Entry 6MCT (X-ray diffraction, 1.90 A resolution); this record covers chains A and B of the 5 polymer chains in the assembly.

== Chain A (and B) ==
Protein: mini-eVgL membrane protein
Notes: chain B of this document is another copy of the same molecule, construct and numbering; everything in this record applies to it too
Sequence (27 residues; each row starts with the number of its first residue):
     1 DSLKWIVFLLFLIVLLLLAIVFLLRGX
Modified positions: NH2 (amino group) at position 27
From the paper describing this entry:
  - self-association interface (contacts with another copy of this molecule): Ile6, Ile13, Ile20 (by similarity / conservation)

== How chain A and chain B interact ==
Residue-residue contacts (23):
  Leu3(A) - Ile6(B)  hydrophobic
  Ile6(A) - Ile6(B)  hydrophobic
  Val7(A) - Ser2(B)
  Val7(A) - Ile6(B)  hydrophobic
  Val7(A) - Leu9(B)
  Leu10(A) - Ile6(B)  hydrophobic
  Leu10(A) - Leu9(B)  hydrophobic
  Leu10(A) - Leu10(B)  hydrophobic
  Leu10(A) - Ile13(B)  hydrophobic
  Phe11(A) - Leu9(B)
  Ile13(A) - Ile13(B)  hydrophobic
  Val14(A) - Leu9(B)
  Val14(A) - Ile13(B)  hydrophobic
  Val14(A) - Leu16(B)
  Leu17(A) - Ile13(B)  hydrophobic
  Leu17(A) - Leu16(B)  hydrophobic
  Leu17(A) - Leu17(B)  hydrophobic
  Leu17(A) - Ile20(B)  hydrophobic
  Leu18(A) - Leu16(B)  hydrophobic
  Ile20(A) - Ile20(B)  hydrophobic
  Val21(A) - Ile20(B)  hydrophobic
  Leu24(A) - Ile20(B)  hydrophobic
  Arg25(A) - Leu23(B)
Interface residues without a listed pair, chain A (14 interface residues in all): Lys4
Interface residues without a listed pair, chain B (11 interface residues in all): Trp5, Leu12

== Summary ==
The interface between chain A and chain B involves 14 residues on one side and 11 on the other. The paper
reports a self-association interface involving Ile6(A), Ile13(A) and Ile20(A).
Both chains are mini-eVgL membrane protein. Entry 6MCT (A designed pentameric membrane protein stabilized by
van der Waals interaction) was determined by X-ray diffraction together with 6MPW, 6MQ2 and 6MQU from the same
study.
